Entry 4Y8O (X-ray diffraction, 2.70 A resolution); this record covers chains V and W of the 32 polymer chains in the assembly.

Chain V:
Molecule: Proteasome subunit beta type-2
Organism: Saccharomyces cerevisiae (strain ATCC 204508 / S288c)
Notes: EC 3.4.25.1
UniProtKB: P25043 (PSB2_YEAST); residues 1-232 here correspond to UniProt positions 30-261 (UniProt number = residue number + 29)
Chain sequence (232 residues; each row starts with the number of its first residue):
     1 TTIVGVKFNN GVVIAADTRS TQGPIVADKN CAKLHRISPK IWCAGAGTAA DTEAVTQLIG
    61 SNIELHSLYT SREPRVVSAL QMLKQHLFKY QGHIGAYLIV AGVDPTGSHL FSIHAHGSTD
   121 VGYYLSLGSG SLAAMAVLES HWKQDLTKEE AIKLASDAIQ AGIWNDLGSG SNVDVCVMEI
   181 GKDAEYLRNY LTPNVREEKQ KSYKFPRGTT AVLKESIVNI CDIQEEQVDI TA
Not modelled in the structure: 223-232
Curated features (UniProtKB/Swiss-Prot):
  - active site: Thr1 (Nucleophile)
Ion coordination: Mg2+: Ile163, Asp166 (shared with 1 residue of chain L)

Chain W:
Molecule: Proteasome subunit beta type-3
Organism: Saccharomyces cerevisiae (strain ATCC 204508 / S288c)
Notes: EC 3.4.25.1
UniProtKB: P25451 (PSB3_YEAST); residues 0-204 here correspond to UniProt positions 1-205 (UniProt number = residue number + 1)
Chain sequence (205 residues; each row starts with the number of its first residue; numbering starts at 0):
     0 MSDPSSINGG IVVAMTGKDC VAIACDLRLG SQSLGVSNKF EKIFHYGHVF LGITGLATDV
    60 TTLNEMFRYK TNLYKLKEER AIEPETFTQL VSSSLYERRF GPYFVGPVVA GINSKSGKPF
   120 IAGFDLIGCI DEAKDFIVSG TASDQLFGMC ESLYEPNLEP EDLFETISQA LLNAADRDAL
   180 SGWGAVVYII KKDEVVKRYL KMRQD
Not modelled in the structure: 0
Curated features (UniProtKB/Swiss-Prot):
  - modified residue: Ser30 (Phosphoserine)
  - cross-link: Lys69 (Glycyl lysine isopeptide (Lys-Gly) (interchain with G-Cter in ubiquitin))
Ion coordination: Mg2+: Asp204 (shared with 3 residues of chain K)

How chain V and chain W interact:
Contacting residue pairs (51):
  Ile25(V) - Asp143(W)
  Ile25(V) - Phe146(W)  hydrophobic
  Val26(V) - Phe146(W)
  Ala27(V) - Asp130(W)
  Ala27(V) - Phe146(W)  hydrophobic
  Asp28(V) - Asp130(W)
  Asp28(V) - Glu131(W)
  Lys29(V) - Glu150(W)  salt bridge
  Ala49(V) - Cys128(W)  hydrophobic
  Ala50(V) - Tyr95(W)
  Ala50(V) - Ile126(W)  hydrophobic
  Ala50(V) - Cys128(W)
  Asp51(V) - Tyr95(W)  hydrogen bond
  Asp51(V) - Arg98(W)  salt bridge
  Ala54(V) - Tyr95(W)
  Tyr90(V) - Phe99(W)  hydrophobic
  His93(V) - Arg98(W)  hydrogen bond (backbone-side chain)
  His93(V) - Phe99(W)
  Ile94(V) - Phe99(W)  hydrophobic
  Arg196(V) - Glu150(W)  salt bridge
  Lys199(V) - Glu150(W)
  Lys199(V) - Ser151(W)  hydrogen bond (side chain-backbone)
  Lys199(V) - Tyr153(W)  hydrogen bond (side chain-backbone)
  Ser202(V) - Glu154(W)  hydrogen bond
  Tyr203(V) - Ser151(W)
  Tyr203(V) - Leu152(W)  hydrophobic
  Tyr203(V) - Glu154(W)
  Lys204(V) - Glu154(W)
  Lys204(V) - Asp161(W)
  Phe205(V) - Gln168(W)
  Arg207(V) - Glu160(W)
  Arg207(V) - Asp161(W)  salt bridge
  Gly208(V) - Glu164(W)  hydrogen bond (backbone-side chain)
  Thr209(V) - Glu164(W)
  Thr210(V) - Glu164(W)  hydrogen bond
  Thr210(V) - Ser167(W)
  Thr210(V) - Gln168(W)  hydrogen bond
  Thr210(V) - Leu199(W)
  Ala211(V) - Leu199(W)
  Ala211(V) - Lys200(W)  hydrogen bond (backbone-backbone)
  Val212(V) - Tyr198(W)
  Leu213(V) - Tyr198(W)  hydrogen bond (backbone-backbone)
  Lys214(V) - Arg197(W)
  Lys214(V) - Tyr198(W)  hydrogen bond (backbone-backbone)
  Glu215(V) - Lys196(W)
  Glu215(V) - Arg197(W)  salt bridge
  Ser216(V) - Lys196(W)  hydrogen bond (backbone-backbone)
  Val218(V) - Val194(W)  hydrogen bond (backbone-backbone)
  Val218(V) - Lys196(W)
  Ile220(V) - Val194(W)  hydrophobic
  Asp222(V) - Lys74(W)  salt bridge
Also at the interface, not in a pair above, chain V (37 interface residues in all): Gln22, Thr48, Gly95, Pro206, Ile217, Asn219
Also at the interface, not in a pair above, chain W (37 interface residues in all): His44, Gly46, Asp124, Gly127, Glu158, Phe163, Thr165, Leu171, Tyr187, Glu193, Val195

Overview:
The chain V/chain W interface involves 37 residues from each chain; the contacts include 13 hydrogen bonds and
6 salt bridges. Polar pairs include Lys29(V)-Glu150(W), Asp51(V)-Arg98(W) and Arg196(V)-Glu150(W). Ile163(V)
and Asp166(V) coordinate Mg2+. Curated annotation (UniProt) lists active-site residue Thr1(V) on chain V.
Here chain V is Proteasome subunit beta type-2 and chain W is Proteasome subunit beta type-3, both from
Saccharomyces cerevisiae (strain ATCC 204508 / S288c). Entry 4Y8O (Yeast 20S proteasome beta7-delta7_Cter
mutant in complex with Ac-PAF-ep) was determined by X-ray diffraction together with 4Y69, 4Y6A, 4Y6V, 4Y6Z,
4Y70, 4Y74 and 34 further entries from the same study.
